PDB entry 7QBA | electron microscopy, 3.78 A resolution | chains H and I of the 7 polymer chains in the assembly

== Chain H (and I) ==
Molecule: Nitrous-oxide reductase
From: Pseudomonas stutzeri
Notes: EC 1.7.2.4; chain I of this document is another copy of the same molecule, construct and numbering; everything in this record applies to it too
UniProtKB: P19573 (NOSZ_PSEST); residues 1-638 here = UniProt positions 1-638
Sequence (646 residues; each row starts with the number of its first residue):
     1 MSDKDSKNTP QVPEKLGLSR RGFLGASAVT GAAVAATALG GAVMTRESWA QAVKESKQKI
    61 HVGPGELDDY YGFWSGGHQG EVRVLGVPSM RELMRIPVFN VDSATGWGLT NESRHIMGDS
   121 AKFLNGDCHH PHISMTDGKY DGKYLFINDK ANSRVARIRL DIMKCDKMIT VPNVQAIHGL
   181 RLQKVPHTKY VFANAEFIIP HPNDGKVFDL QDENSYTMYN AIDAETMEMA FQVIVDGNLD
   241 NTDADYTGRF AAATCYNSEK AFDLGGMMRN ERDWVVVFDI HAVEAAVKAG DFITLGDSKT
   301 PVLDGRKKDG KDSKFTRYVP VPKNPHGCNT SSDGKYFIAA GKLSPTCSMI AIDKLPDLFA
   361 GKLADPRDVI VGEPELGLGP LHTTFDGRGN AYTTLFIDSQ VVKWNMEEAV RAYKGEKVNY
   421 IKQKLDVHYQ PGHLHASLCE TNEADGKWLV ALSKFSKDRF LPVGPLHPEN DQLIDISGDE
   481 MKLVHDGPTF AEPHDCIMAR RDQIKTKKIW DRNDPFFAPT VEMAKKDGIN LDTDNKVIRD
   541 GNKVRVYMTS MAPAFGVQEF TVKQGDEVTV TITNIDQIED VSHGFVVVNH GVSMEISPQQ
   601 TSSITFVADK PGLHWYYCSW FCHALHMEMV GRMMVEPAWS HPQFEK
Unresolved in the structure: 1-57, 639-646
Construct notes: expression tag (639-646)
Ion coordination: Ca2+: Tyr-256, Glu-259, Met-267, Asp-273, Asn-324
UniProt features mapped onto this chain:
  - binding site (Cu cation): His-129, His-130, His-178, His-326, His-382, His-433, His-494, His-583, Cys-618, Trp-620, Cys-622, His-626, Met-629
  - binding site (Ca(2+)): Tyr-256, Glu-259, Met-267, Asp-273, Asn-324, Lys-454, Glu-469

== Chain H / chain I interface ==
Residue-residue contacts - 257 pairs, chain H then chain I:
  Ile-60(H) with His-61(I)
  His-61(H) with His-61(I), hydrogen bond
  Pro-64(H) with Arg-459(I); Leu-483(I), hydrophobic; Val-484(I); Asp-486(I)
  Gly-65(H) with Arg-459(I)
  Leu-67(H) with Asp-458(I); Arg-459(I); Phe-460(I); Leu-461(I)
  Asp-68(H) with Leu-461(I)
  Tyr-71(H) with Leu-461(I), hydrophobic; Pro-462(I), hydrogen bond (side chain-backbone)
  His-78(H) with Ser-103(I); Ala-104(I); Ser-619(I), hydrogen bond (side chain-backbone); Trp-620(I)
  Gln-79(H) with Arg-95(I); Asp-102(I); Ser-103(I), hydrogen bond (backbone-side chain)
  Arg-91(H) with Phe-460(I); His-485(I); Asp-486(I), hydrogen bond (side chain-backbone); Pro-488(I)
  Glu-92(H) with Arg-83(I), salt bridge; Glu-92(I); Pro-488(I); Thr-489(I); Phe-490(I)
  Leu-93(H) with Phe-460(I), hydrophobic; Val-463(I), hydrophobic; Pro-468(I); Pro-488(I), hydrophobic
  Met-94(H) with Val-463(I), hydrophobic; Leu-466(I), hydrophobic; Phe-490(I), hydrophobic
  Arg-95(H) with Glu-81(I), salt bridge; Arg-83(I); Glu-92(I), salt bridge; Arg-95(I); Phe-490(I)
  Asn-100(H) with Ser-103(I)
  Val-101(H) with Leu-124(I), hydrophobic
  Asp-102(H) with Gln-79(I), hydrogen bond; Phe-490(I)
  Ser-103(H) with His-78(I), hydrogen bond (side chain-backbone); Asn-125(I); Gly-126(I), hydrogen bond (side chain-backbone)
  Ala-104(H) with His-78(I); Gln-79(I); Phe-490(I), hydrophobic
  Thr-105(H) with Leu-466(I)
  Leu-109(H) with Leu-124(I), hydrophobic
  Phe-123(H) with Asn-589(I); His-590(I); Gly-591(I)
  Leu-124(H) with Val-101(I), hydrophobic; Ser-103(I), hydrogen bond (backbone-side chain); Leu-109(I), hydrophobic; Leu-124(I), hydrophobic
  Asn-125(H) with Ser-103(I); Gly-591(I); Val-592(I); Ser-593(I)
  Gly-126(H) with Ser-103(I)
  Asp-127(H) with Tyr-617(I), hydrogen bond
  Lys-150(H) with Tyr-617(I)
  Ala-151(H) with Val-586(I), hydrophobic; Val-587(I); Val-588(I); Asn-589(I), hydrogen bond (backbone-backbone); Tyr-617(I), hydrogen bond (backbone-side chain)
  Asn-152(H) with Asn-589(I)
  Ser-153(H) with Asn-589(I)
  Ile-162(H) with Pro-465(I)
  Met-163(H) with Val-463(I)
  Lys-164(H) with Pro-465(I); Leu-466(I)
  Gln-175(H) with Val-588(I); Leu-613(I), hydrogen bond (side chain-backbone); His-614(I), hydrogen bond; Trp-615(I), hydrogen bond (side chain-backbone)
  Ala-176(H) with Val-588(I)
  Phe-197(H) with Trp-615(I), hydrophobic; Tyr-617(I), hydrophobic; Val-630(I), hydrophobic
  Ile-198(H) with Trp-615(I), hydrogen bond (backbone-side chain)
  Ile-199(H) with Leu-613(I); Trp-615(I)
  Pro-200(H) with Leu-613(I)
  Asn-203(H) with Pro-611(I); Gly-612(I); Leu-613(I), hydrogen bond (side chain-backbone)
  Asp-204(H) with Pro-637(I)
  Gly-205(H) with Pro-611(I); Gly-612(I); Pro-637(I)
  Phe-208(H) with Leu-613(I); Met-634(I), hydrophobic; Val-635(I); Glu-636(I); Pro-637(I)
  Leu-210(H) with Leu-613(I), hydrophobic; Trp-615(I), hydrophobic; Arg-632(I)
  Tyr-256(H) with Met-627(I)
  Phe-262(H) with Arg-632(I)
  Leu-264(H) with Pro-553(I); Ala-554(I), hydrophobic; Gln-558(I); Glu-628(I)
  Met-267(H) with Met-627(I), hydrophobic; Glu-628(I); Val-630(I), hydrophobic
  Met-268(H) with Leu-625(I), hydrophobic; Glu-628(I)
  Asn-324(H) with Met-627(I)
  Lys-342(H) with Ala-624(I); Met-627(I), hydrogen bond
  Leu-343(H) with Leu-625(I), hydrophobic
  Phe-396(H) with Phe-621(I), hydrophobic; Ala-624(I), hydrophobic
  Gln-430(H) with Phe-621(I)
  Lys-454(H) with Phe-621(I)
  Phe-455(H) with Asp-580(I); Val-581(I), hydrophobic; Phe-621(I); Cys-622(I)
  Ser-456(H) with Asp-580(I), hydrogen bond (backbone-side chain)
  Lys-457(H) with Ile-578(I); Glu-579(I), hydrogen bond (side chain-backbone); Asp-580(I), hydrogen bond (backbone-side chain)
  Asp-458(H) with Leu-67(I)
  Arg-459(H) with Pro-64(I); Gly-65(I); Glu-66(I)
  Phe-460(H) with Leu-93(I), hydrophobic
  Leu-461(H) with Leu-67(I), hydrophobic; Asp-68(I); Tyr-71(I); Leu-93(I)
  Pro-462(H) with Tyr-71(I), hydrogen bond (backbone-side chain); Thr-506(I)
  Val-463(H) with Leu-93(I), hydrophobic; Met-94(I), hydrophobic; Met-163(I)
  Gly-464(H) with Asp-161(I); Thr-506(I); Lys-507(I)
  Pro-465(H) with Ile-162(I); Lys-507(I); Lys-508(I); Trp-510(I); Ser-597(I)
  Leu-466(H) with Met-94(I), hydrophobic; Thr-105(I); Ser-582(I); Glu-595(I); Ser-597(I); Trp-620(I), hydrophobic
  His-467(H) with Glu-579(I), salt bridge; Asp-580(I), salt bridge
  Pro-468(H) with Leu-93(I)
  Glu-469(H) with Trp-620(I)
  His-485(H) with Arg-91(I)
  Asp-486(H) with Pro-64(I); Arg-91(I), hydrogen bond (backbone-side chain)
  Pro-488(H) with Arg-91(I); Glu-92(I); Leu-93(I)
  Phe-490(H) with Met-94(I), hydrophobic; Arg-95(I); Asp-102(I); Ala-104(I), hydrophobic; Thr-105(I)
  Ala-491(H) with Ala-104(I), hydrophobic; Trp-620(I), hydrophobic
  Glu-492(H) with Ser-619(I); Trp-620(I); Phe-621(I), hydrogen bond (side chain-backbone)
  Arg-501(H) with Leu-461(I)
  Thr-506(H) with Gly-464(I)
  Lys-507(H) with Gly-464(I); Pro-465(I)
  Lys-508(H) with Pro-465(I)
  Trp-510(H) with Pro-465(I)
  Pro-553(H) with Leu-264(I)
  Ala-554(H) with Leu-264(I), hydrophobic
  Asp-580(H) with Phe-455(I); Ser-456(I); Lys-457(I); His-467(I), salt bridge
  Val-586(H) with Ala-151(I), hydrophobic
  Val-587(H) with Ala-151(I)
  Val-588(H) with Lys-150(I); Ala-151(I); Ser-153(I); Gln-175(I); Ala-176(I); Phe-197(I), hydrophobic
  Asn-589(H) with Phe-123(I); Ala-151(I), hydrogen bond (backbone-backbone); Asn-152(I); Ser-153(I); Val-174(I)
  Gly-591(H) with Phe-123(I); Asn-125(I); Asn-152(I)
  Val-592(H) with Asn-125(I)
  Ser-593(H) with Asn-125(I)
  Glu-595(H) with Leu-466(I)
  Ser-597(H) with Pro-465(I); Leu-466(I)
  Lys-610(H) with Lys-122(I)
  Pro-611(H) with Asn-203(I)
  Gly-612(H) with Asn-203(I); Gly-205(I)
  Leu-613(H) with Gln-175(I), hydrogen bond (backbone-side chain); Pro-200(I); Asn-203(I), hydrogen bond (backbone-side chain)
  His-614(H) with Gln-175(I)
  Trp-615(H) with Gln-175(I), hydrogen bond (backbone-side chain); Phe-197(I), hydrophobic; Ile-198(I), hydrogen bond (side chain-backbone); Ile-199(I); Leu-210(I), hydrophobic
  Tyr-617(H) with Asp-127(I), hydrogen bond; Lys-150(I); Ala-151(I), hydrogen bond (side chain-backbone); Phe-197(I), hydrophobic
  Ser-619(H) with His-78(I)
  Trp-620(H) with His-78(I); Glu-492(I)
  Phe-621(H) with Lys-454(I); Phe-455(I); His-494(I)
  Ala-624(H) with Lys-342(I); Phe-396(I), hydrophobic
  Leu-625(H) with Met-268(I), hydrophobic; Leu-343(I), hydrophobic
  Met-627(H) with His-178(I); Glu-196(I); Asp-240(I); Tyr-256(I), hydrogen bond (backbone-side chain); His-326(I)
  Glu-628(H) with Leu-264(I); Met-267(I); Met-268(I); Asn-324(I), hydrogen bond; Lys-342(I), salt bridge
  Met-629(H) with Leu-264(I)
  Val-630(H) with Phe-197(I), hydrophobic; Met-267(I), hydrophobic
  Met-634(H) with Phe-208(I), hydrophobic
  Pro-637(H) with Asp-204(I); Gly-205(I)
Also at the interface, not in a pair above, chain H (131 interface residues in all): Glu-66, Asp-69, Tyr-70, Glu-81, Val-84, Val-174, Lys-206, Gly-265, Leu-483, Val-484, Gly-487, Thr-489, Gln-558, Glu-559, Ser-582, His-590, Cys-622, Arg-632, Val-635, Glu-636
Also at the interface, not in a pair above, chain I (133 interface residues in all): Tyr-70, Val-84, Phe-262, Gly-487, Ala-491, Arg-501, Ile-509, Pro-598

== Overview ==
Chain H and chain I form an interface of 131 and 133 residues respectively, with 33 hydrogen bonds and 7 salt
bridges. Polar pairs include Glu-92(H)/Arg-83(I), Arg-95(H)/Glu-81(I) and Arg-95(H)/Glu-92(I). From UniProt:
13 Cu cation-binding residues and 7 Ca2+-binding residues on chain H.
Chain H and chain I are both Nitrous-oxide reductase (Pseudomonas stutzeri); the structure, CryoEM structure
of the ABC transporter NosDFY complexed with nitrous oxide reductase NosZ, was determined by electron
microscopy (same publication as 7O0Y, 7O0Z, 7O10, 7O11, 7O12, 7O13 and 10 further entries).
